Entry 8GA8 (electron microscopy, 3.50 A resolution); this record covers chains M and E of the 10 polymer chains in the assembly.

Chain M:
Molecule: Transcriptional regulatory protein RXT2
Organism: Saccharomyces cerevisiae
Reference sequence: P38255 (RXT2_YEAST); the author numbering skips numbers that UniProt does not, so the offset changes along the chain: 1-298 = UniProt 1-298; 309-440 = UniProt 299-430
Amino-acid sequence (430 residues; numbered 1 to 440; 10 numbers in that range are skipped by the numbering (no residue carries them; nothing is unmodelled there); the number before each row is that of its first residue):
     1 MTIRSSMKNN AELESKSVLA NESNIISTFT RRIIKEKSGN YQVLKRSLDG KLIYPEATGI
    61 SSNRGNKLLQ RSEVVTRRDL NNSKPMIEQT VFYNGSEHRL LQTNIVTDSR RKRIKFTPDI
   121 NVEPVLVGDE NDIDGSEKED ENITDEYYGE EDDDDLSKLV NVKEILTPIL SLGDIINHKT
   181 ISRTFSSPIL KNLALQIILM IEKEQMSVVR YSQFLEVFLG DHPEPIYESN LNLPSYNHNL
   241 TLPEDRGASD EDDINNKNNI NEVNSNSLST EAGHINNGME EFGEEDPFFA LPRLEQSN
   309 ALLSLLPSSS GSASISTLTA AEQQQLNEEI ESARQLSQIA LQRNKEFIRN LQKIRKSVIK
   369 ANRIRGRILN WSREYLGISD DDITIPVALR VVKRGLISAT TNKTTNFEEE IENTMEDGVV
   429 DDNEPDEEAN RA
Disordered / not traced: 1-20, 41-50, 101-154, 239-286, 309-327, 385-440

Chain E:
Molecule: Histone deacetylase RPD3
Organism: Saccharomyces cerevisiae
Notes: EC 3.5.1.98
Reference sequence: P32561 (RPD3_YEAST); residue numbers follow UniProt; this construct covers 1-433
Amino-acid sequence (433 residues; each row starts with the number of its first residue):
     1 MVYEATPFDP ITVKPSDKRR VAYFYDADVG NYAYGAGHPM KPHRIRMAHS LIMNYGLYKK
    61 MEIYRAKPAT KQEMCQFHTD EYIDFLSRVT PDNLEMFKRE SVKFNVGDDC PVFDGLYEYC
   121 SISGGGSMEG AARLNRGKCD VAVNYAGGLH HAKKSEASGF CYLNDIVLGI IELLRYHPRV
   181 LYIDIDVHHG DGVEEAFYTT DRVMTCSFHK YGEFFPGTGE LRDIGVGAGK NYAVNVPLRD
   241 GIDDATYRSV FEPVIKKIME WYQPSAVVLQ CGGDSLSGDR LGCFNLSMEG HANCVNYVKS
   301 FGIPMMVVGG GGYTMRNVAR TWCFETGLLN NVVLDKDLPY NEYYEYYGPD YKLSVRPSNM
   361 FNVNTPEYLD KVMTNIFANL ENTKYAPSVQ LNHTPRDAED LGDVEEDSAE AKDTKGGSQY
   421 ARDLHVEHDN EFY
Disordered / not traced: 1, 384-433
Ion coordination: Zn2+: Asp-186, His-188, Asp-274
Swiss-Prot annotation at these positions:
  - motif: Arg-320 to Tyr-340 (ESA1-RPD3 motif)
  - active site: His-151
  - modified residue: Thr-394 (Phosphothreonine), Ser-408 (Phosphoserine)
  - mutagenesis: His-150 (H150A: Impairs histone deacetylase activity and transcription repression), His-151 (H151A: Impairs histone deacetylase activity and transcription repression), His-188 (H188A: Impairs histone deacetylase activity and transcription repression), Trp-322 (W322A: Strongly reduces HDAC activity), Glu-325 (E325A: Strongly reduces HDAC activity), Gly-327 (G327A: Strongly reduces HDAC activity), Leu-328 (L328A: Strongly reduces HDAC activity), Leu-329 (L329A: Strongly reduces HDAC activity), Val-332 (V332A: Strongly reduces HDAC activity), Leu-334 (L334A: Strongly reduces HDAC activity), Asp-335 (D335A: Strongly reduces HDAC activity), Leu-338 (L338A: Strongly reduces HDAC activity), 1 further mutagenesis entry in UniProt

Chain M / chain E interface:
Residue-residue contacts (22):
  Ser-61(M) / Glu-213(E)
  Ser-62(M) / Glu-213(E)  hydrogen bond
  Arg-64(M) / Glu-213(E)
  Arg-77(M) / Phe-214(E)
  Arg-77(M) / Phe-215(E)
  Arg-77(M) / Gly-217(E)
  Arg-78(M) / Phe-215(E)
  Asp-79(M) / Asp-109(E)
  Asp-79(M) / Phe-215(E)
  Leu-80(M) / Asp-109(E)  hydrogen bond (backbone-side chain)
  Leu-80(M) / Gly-159(E)
  Leu-80(M) / Phe-160(E)  hydrophobic
  Leu-80(M) / His-188(E)
  Leu-80(M) / Phe-215(E)
  Leu-80(M) / Leu-281(E)  hydrophobic
  Asn-81(M) / Pro-39(E)
  Asn-81(M) / Asp-109(E)
  Asn-81(M) / Phe-160(E)
  Asn-82(M) / Leu-281(E)
  Ser-83(M) / Arg-280(E)  hydrogen bond
  Met-86(M) / Arg-280(E)
  Ile-189(M) / Tyr-340(E)  hydrophobic
Also at the interface, not in a pair above, chain E (14 interface residues in all): Gly-37, His-151
The authors on this interface:
  - interface residues, chain M: Leu-80(M)

In short:
Chain M and chain E form an interface of 12 and 14 residues respectively, with 3 hydrogen bonds. Among the
polar pairs are Ser-62(M)/Glu-213(E), Leu-80(M)/Asp-109(E) and Ser-83(M)/Arg-280(E). Asp-186(E), His-188(E)
and Asp-274(E) form the Zn2+ site. From UniProt: active-site residue His-151(E) and 13 mutagenesis sites on
chain E. The paper reports the interface residue Leu-80(M).
Chain M is Transcriptional regulatory protein RXT2 and chain E is Histone deacetylase RPD3, both from
Saccharomyces cerevisiae; the structure, Structure of the yeast (HDAC) Rpd3L complex, was determined by
electron microscopy.
